5BKF - chains B and C of the 5 polymer chains in the assembly; structure by electron microscopy, 3.60 A resolution.

# Chain B (and C)
Protein: Glycine receptor subunit alpha-2
From: Homo sapiens
Notes: engineered mutation(s): second cytoplasmic domain deleted; chain C of this document is another copy of the same molecule, construct and numbering; everything in this record applies to it too
Reference sequence: P23416 (GLRA2_HUMAN); residues 1-425 here correspond to UniProt positions 28-452 (UniProt number = residue number + 27)
Chain sequence (364 residues; numbered 1 to 425; 61 numbers in that range are skipped by the numbering (no residue carries them; nothing is unmodelled there); the number before each row is that of its first residue):
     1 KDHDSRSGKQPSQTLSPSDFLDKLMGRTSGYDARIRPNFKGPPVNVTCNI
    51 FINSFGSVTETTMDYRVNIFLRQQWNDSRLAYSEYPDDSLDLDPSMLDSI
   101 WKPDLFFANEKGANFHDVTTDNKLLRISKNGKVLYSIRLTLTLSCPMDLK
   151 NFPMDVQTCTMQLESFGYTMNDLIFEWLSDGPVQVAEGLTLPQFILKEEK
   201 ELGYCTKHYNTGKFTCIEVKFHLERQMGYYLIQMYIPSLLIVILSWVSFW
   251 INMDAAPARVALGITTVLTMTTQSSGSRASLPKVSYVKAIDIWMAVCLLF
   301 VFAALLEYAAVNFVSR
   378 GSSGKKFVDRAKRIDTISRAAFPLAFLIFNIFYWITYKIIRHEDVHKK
Disordered / not traced: 1-14, 378-382, 419-425
Differences from the reference sequence: linker (378-381)
Curated features (UniProtKB/Swiss-Prot):
  - binding site (glycine): Arg72, Ser136, Thr211
  - binding site (strychnine): Arg72
  - binding site (Zn(2+)): Glu199, Glu201, His222
  - site: Leu268 (Important for obstruction of the ion pore in the closed conformation)
  - glycosylation (N-linked (GlcNAc...) asparagine): Asn45, Asn76
Disulfide bonds: Cys145-Cys159, Cys205-Cys216
Covalent attachments: N-acetylglucosamine (NAG) linked to Asn45, Asn76
Ligand contacts:
  - glycine (GLY), molecule 1: Phe70, Arg72, Leu124, Ser136
  - glycine (GLY), molecule 2: Phe166, Tyr209, Thr211, Phe214
Reported in the primary citation:
  - post-translational modification sites: Asn45

# Chain B / chain C interface
Pairs across the interface (83; chain B residue first):
  Asp32(B) with Ser18(C), hydrogen bond
  Ala33(B) with Asp93(C)
  Arg34(B) with Ser18(C), hydrogen bond; Asp22(C), salt bridge; Asp93(C); Ser95(C); Met96(C)
  Ile35(B) with Pro17(C); Ser18(C)
  Phe39(B) with Pro17(C), hydrophobic; Tyr85(C), hydrophobic
  Lys40(B) with Tyr85(C); Asp87(C), salt bridge
  Gln73(B) with Thr119(C)
  Asp104(B) with Thr120(C); Asn122(C); Lys123(C)
  Leu105(B) with Val118(C); Thr119(C), hydrogen bond (backbone-side chain); Asn122(C)
  Phe106(B) with Asn122(C)
  Phe107(B) with Val118(C), hydrophobic; Arg138(C)
  Ala108(B) with Asn53(C), hydrogen bond (backbone-side chain); Asn68(C); Arg138(C), hydrogen bond (backbone-side chain)
  Glu110(B) with His116(C); Val118(C); Arg138(C), salt bridge
  Lys111(B) with His116(C)
  Ala113(B) with Val118(C), hydrophobic
  Phe115(B) with Asp117(C); Val118(C), hydrophobic; Thr119(C)
  Leu139(B) with Val118(C), hydrophobic
  Phe166(B) with Asn122(C); Lys123(C); Leu124(C); Ser136(C); Ile137(C); Arg138(C)
  Gly167(B) with Asp91(C); Leu124(C)
  Tyr168(B) with Asp93(C), hydrogen bond
  Thr169(B) with Arg126(C)
  Tyr209(B) with Phe51(C), hydrophobic; Phe70(C)
  Asn210(B) with Asn49(C); Arg72(C), hydrogen bond; Gln184(C)
  Thr211(B) with Arg72(C); Arg126(C), hydrogen bond (backbone-side chain); Leu134(C)
  Phe214(B) with Leu124(C), hydrophobic; Arg126(C)
  Ala256(B) with Ala255(C), hydrophobic
  Pro257(B) with Pro257(C), hydrophobic
  Val260(B) with Ala258(C), hydrophobic
  Ile264(B) with Leu262(C), hydrophobic; Thr265(C)
  Leu268(B) with Ile241(C), hydrophobic; Thr265(C); Thr269(C)
  Ser275(B) with Gln233(C), hydrogen bond
  Arg278(B) with Tyr229(C); Ile232(C), hydrogen bond (side chain-backbone); Gln233(C)
  Lys283(B) with Pro192(C); Gln193(C); Tyr229(C); Ser280(C)
  Val284(B) with Pro192(C); Tyr229(C), hydrogen bond (backbone-backbone)
  Ser285(B) with Gln226(C); Gly228(C)
  Asp291(B) with Ile232(C)
  Leu298(B) with Leu240(C), hydrophobic
  Phe302(B) with Ile243(C), hydrophobic; Leu244(C), hydrophobic
  Leu305(B) with Leu244(C), hydrophobic
  Ala309(B) with Val247(C), hydrophobic
  Asn312(B) with Ile251(C); Asn252(C), hydrogen bond
Interface residues without a listed pair, chain B (52 interface residues in all): Leu71, Trp101, Lys102, Gly112, Tyr135, Ile137, Leu141, Gly212, Val267, Thr271, Tyr308
Interface residues without a listed pair, chain C (55 interface residues in all): Leu21, Leu92, Asp121, Gly181, Pro237

# Summary
Chain B and chain C form an interface of 52 and 55 residues respectively, with 12 hydrogen bonds and 3 salt
bridges. Polar pairs include Arg34(B)-Asp22(C), Lys40(B)-Asp87(C) and Glu110(B)-Arg138(C). Bound to chain B:
glycine. N-acetylglucosamine is covalently linked to Asn45(B) and Asn76(B). The paper reports a modification
site at Asn45(B).
Chain B and chain C are both Glycine receptor subunit alpha-2 (Homo sapiens); the structure, Cyro-EM structure
of human Glycine Receptor alpha2-beta heteromer, Glycine bound, desensitized state, was determined by electron
microscopy (same publication as 5BKG, 7KUY and 7L31).
